Entry 3I78 (X-ray diffraction, 3.00 A resolution); this record covers chain A.

Chain A:
Name: Trypsin
From: Streptomyces griseus
Notes: EC 3.4.21.4; engineered mutation(s): 27 substitutions in the 35, 99, 170, 186 and 220-loops
UniProt: P00775 (TRYP_STRGR); aligned to UniProt positions 37-265 over residues 16-245 (the alignment contains insertions or deletions, so no single offset holds)
Sequence (229 residues; numbered 16 to 245 plus 9 insertion-coded residues; 10 numbers in that range are skipped by the numbering (no residue carries them; nothing is unmodelled there); the number before each row is that of its first residue; a row labelled like 60A-60D holds insertion residues (60A, then the next letters in order)):
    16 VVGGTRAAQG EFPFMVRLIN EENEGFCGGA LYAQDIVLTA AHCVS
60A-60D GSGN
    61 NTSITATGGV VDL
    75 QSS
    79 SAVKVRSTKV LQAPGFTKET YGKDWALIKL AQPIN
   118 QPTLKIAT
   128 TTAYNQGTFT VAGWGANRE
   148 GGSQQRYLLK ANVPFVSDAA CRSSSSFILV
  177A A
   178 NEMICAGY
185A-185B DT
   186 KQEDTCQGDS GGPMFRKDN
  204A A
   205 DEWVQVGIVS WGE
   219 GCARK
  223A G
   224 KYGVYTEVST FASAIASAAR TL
Cystine bridges: Cys-42/Cys-58, Cys-168/Cys-182, Cys-191/Cys-220
Metal / ion sites: Na+: Tyr-185, Asp-185A, Arg-222
Ligand contacts: benzamidine (BEN): Asp-189, Thr-190, Cys-191, Gln-192, Ser-195, Val-213, Ser-214, Trp-215, Gly-216, Gly-219, Cys-220, Gly-226, Val-227
What the authors report for this chain:
  - conformationally variable residues (loop rearrangement): Tyr-99, Phe-174
  - contacts within the chain: Glu-217/Lys-224 (salt bridge)

Summary:
Chain A binds benzamidine. The Na+ site is built by Tyr-185, Asp-185A and Arg-222. From the paper:
conformational variability at Tyr-99 and Phe-174; contacts within the chain involving Glu-217 and Lys-224.
Chain A is Trypsin (Streptomyces griseus); the structure, 35/99/170/186/220-loops of FXa in SGT, was
determined by X-ray diffraction (same publication as 3I77).
